PDB entry 4KV4 | X-ray diffraction, 2.00 A resolution | chains A and B

[Chain A]
Protein: Bromodomain-containing protein 4
Organism: Homo sapiens
UniProtKB: O60885 (BRD4_HUMAN); residues 6-114 here correspond to UniProt positions 351-459 (UniProt number = residue number + 345)
Chain sequence (111 residues; each row starts with the number of its first residue):
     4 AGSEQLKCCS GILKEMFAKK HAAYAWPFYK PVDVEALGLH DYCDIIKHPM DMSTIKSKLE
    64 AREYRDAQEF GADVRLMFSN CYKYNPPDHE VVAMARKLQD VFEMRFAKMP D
Differences from the reference sequence: expression tag (4-5)
Swiss-Prot annotation at these positions:
  - site: Asn88 (Acetylated histone binding)
What the authors report for this chain:
  - specificity-determining residues: His92 (proposed by the authors, not directly observed)

[Chain B]
Protein: Rel Peptide
UniProtKB: Q04206 (TF65_HUMAN); residues 1-7 here correspond to UniProt positions 308-314 (UniProt number = residue number + 307)
Chain sequence (7 residues; each row starts with the number of its first residue):
     1 TFKSIMK
Disordered / not traced: 6-7
Modified residues: Lys3 (n(6)-acetyllysine; ALY)
Swiss-Prot annotation at these positions:
  - modified residue: Lys3 (N6-acetyllysine), Ser4 (Phosphoserine)
What the authors report for this chain:
  - post-translational modification sites: Lys3

[How chain A and chain B interact]
Pairs across the interface (14; chain A residue first):
  Trp29(A) with Lys3(B); Ser4(B); Ile5(B), hydrophobic
  Pro30(A) with Lys3(B)
  Phe31(A) with Lys3(B)
  Val35(A) with Lys3(B)
  Leu40(A) with Phe2(B)
  Cys84(A) with Lys3(B)
  Asn88(A) with Lys3(B)
  His92(A) with Thr1(B); Ser4(B), hydrogen bond
  Glu93(A) with Ser4(B)
  Val94(A) with Ser4(B)
  Met97(A) with Ser4(B)
Also at the interface, not in a pair above, chain A (15 interface residues in all): Gly41, Leu42, Tyr45, Tyr87
The authors on this interface:
  - pairs named by the authors: Asn88(A)-Lys3(B), His92(A)-Thr1(B), His92(A)-Ser4(B) (hydrogen bond)

[In short]
15 residues of chain A face 5 of chain B across their interface, with 1 hydrogen bond. Its one hydrogen-bonded
contact is His92(A)-Ser4(B). The authors report contacts between Asn88(A) and Lys3(B) and His92(A) and
Thr1(B); a hydrogen bond between His92(A) and Ser4(B). From the paper: the specificity determinant His92(A); a
modification site at Lys3(B).
Chain A is Bromodomain-containing protein 4 (Homo sapiens) and chain B is Rel Peptide; the structure, Brd4
Bromodomain 2 in Complex with Acetylated Rel Peptide, was determined by X-ray diffraction, deposited together
with 4KV1.
